PDB entry 5VHS | electron microscopy, 8.80 A resolution (very low resolution: no residue pairs are listed; an interface is given only as per-side residue counts) | chains Z and a of the 18 polymer chains in the assembly

[Chain Z]
Molecule: 26S proteasome non-ATPase regulatory subunit 7
Source organism: Homo sapiens
UniProtKB: P51665 (PSMD7_HUMAN); residue numbers follow UniProt; this construct covers 5-290
Chain sequence (286 residues; numbered 5 to 290; the number before each row is that of its first residue):
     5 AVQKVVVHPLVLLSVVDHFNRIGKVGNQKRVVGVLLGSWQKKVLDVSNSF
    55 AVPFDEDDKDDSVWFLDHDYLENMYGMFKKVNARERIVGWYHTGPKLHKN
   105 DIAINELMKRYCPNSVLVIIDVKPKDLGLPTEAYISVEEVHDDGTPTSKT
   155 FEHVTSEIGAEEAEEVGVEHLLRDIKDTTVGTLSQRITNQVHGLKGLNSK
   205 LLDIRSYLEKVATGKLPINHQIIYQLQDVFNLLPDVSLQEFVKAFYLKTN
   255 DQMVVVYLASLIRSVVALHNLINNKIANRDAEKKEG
Curated features (UniProtKB/Swiss-Prot):
  - modified residue (N6-acetyllysine): Lys204, Lys214
  - cross-link: Lys180 (Glycyl lysine isopeptide (Lys-Gly) (interchain with G-Cter in ubiquitin))

[Chain a]
Molecule: 26S proteasome non-ATPase regulatory subunit 13
Source organism: Homo sapiens
UniProtKB: Q9UNM6 (PSD13_HUMAN); residues 3-376 here = UniProt positions 3-376
Chain sequence (374 residues; numbered 3 to 376; the number before each row is that of its first residue):
     3 DVPGFLQQSQNSGPGQPAVWHRLEELYTKKLWHQLTLQVLDFVQDPCFAQ
    53 GDGLIKLYENFISEFEHRVNPLSLVEIILHVVRQMTDPNVALTFLEKTRE
   103 KVKSSDEAVILCKTAIGALKLNIGDLQVTKETIEDVEEMLNNLPGVTSVH
   153 SRFYDLSSKYYQTIGNHASYYKDALRFLGCVDIKDLPVSEQQERAFTLGL
   203 AGLLGEGVFNFGELLMHPVLESLRNTDRQWLIDTLYAFNSGNVERFQTLK
   253 TAWGQQPDLAANEAQLLRKIQLLCLMEMTFTRPANHRQLTFEEIAKSAKI
   303 TVNEVELLVMKALSVGLVKGSIDEVDKRVHMTWVQPRVLDLQQIKGMKDR
   353 LEFWCTDVKSMEMLVEHQAHDILT
Curated features (UniProtKB/Swiss-Prot):
  - modified residue: Lys298 (N6-acetyllysine)

[How chain Z and chain a interact]
At this resolution (9 A) residue pairs are not listed: 32 residues of chain Z and 37 of chain a lie at the interface.

[Summary]
The interface between chain Z and chain a involves 32 residues on one side and 37 on the other.
Here chain Z is 26S proteasome non-ATPase regulatory subunit 7 and chain a is 26S proteasome non-ATPase
regulatory subunit 13, both from Homo sapiens. Entry 5VHS (Conformational Landscape of the p28-Bound Human
Proteasome Regulatory Particle) was determined by electron microscopy together with 5VGZ, 5VHF, 5VHH, 5VHI,
5VHJ, 5VHM and 5 further entries from the same study.
